8DLF - chains C and E of the 6 polymer chains in the assembly; structure by electron microscopy, 3.23 A resolution.

== Chain C ==
Protein: Epstein-Barr nuclear antigen 1
Organism: Human herpesvirus 4 strain B95-8
Reference sequence: P03211 (EBNA1_EBVB9); residues 458-617 here = UniProt positions 458-617
Amino-acid sequence (160 residues; row label = number of the first residue in the row):
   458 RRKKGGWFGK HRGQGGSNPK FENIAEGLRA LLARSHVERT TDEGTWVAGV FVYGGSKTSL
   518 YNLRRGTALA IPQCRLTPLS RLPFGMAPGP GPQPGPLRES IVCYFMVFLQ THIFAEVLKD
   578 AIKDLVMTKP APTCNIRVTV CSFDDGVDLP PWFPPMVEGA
Unresolved in the structure: 615-617
Swiss-Prot annotation at these positions:
  - active site: Tyr518 (For site-specific DNA endonuclease activity)
  - binding site (DNA): Lys460, Lys461, Tyr518
  - site: Arg491 (Interaction dimer-dimer), Tyr518 (Interaction dimer-dimer. Required for episome maintenance and generation of immortalized B cells in the host)
  - mutagenesis: Lys460 to Lys461 (Severe loss of oriP-dependent DNA replication; loss of DNA-binding), Arg491 (R491A: Impaired cooperative DNA binding; R491E: Loss of DNA replication and cooperative DNA binding), Tyr518 (Y518A: 10 fold decrease in DNA-binding; Y518A: Complete loss of endocucleoase nicks in the DNA; Y518E: Complete loss of DNA-binding; Y518F: No effect on DNA-binding ...), Asp581 (D581A: Loss of DNA replication and cooperative DNA binding; D581E: Forms single dimer binding to DNA), Thr585 (T585P: Decreased EBNA1-DNA binding, formation of functional chromatin, and origin recognition complex recruitment at oriP)

== Chain E ==
Molecule: 2xfr DNA
Organism: Human herpesvirus 4 strain B95-8
Sequence (56 nucleotides; numbered 1 to 56; the number before each row is that of its first residue):
     1 ATCTGGGTAG TATATGCTAT CCTAATTTAT ATCTGGGTAG CATAGGCTAT CCTATC

== How chain C and chain E interact ==
Pairs across the interface (38):
  Arg458(C) - DT20(E)  salt bridge to the phosphate
  Arg459(C) - DA19(E)  phosphate contact
  Arg459(C) - DT20(E)  phosphate contact
  Lys460(C) - DT18(E)  base contact
  Lys460(C) - DA19(E)  hydrogen bond to the sugar
  Lys460(C) - DT20(E)  phosphate contact
  Lys461(C) - DA19(E)  hydrogen bond to the phosphate
  Lys461(C) - DT20(E)  hydrogen bond to the phosphate
  Phe465(C) - DT18(E)  phosphate contact
  Phe465(C) - DA19(E)  phosphate contact
  Lys467(C) - DC17(E)  phosphate contact
  Lys467(C) - DT18(E)  phosphate contact
  Arg469(C) - DG16(E)  sugar contact
  Gly470(C) - DG16(E)  phosphate contact
  Gly470(C) - DC17(E)  hydrogen bond to the phosphate
  Gln471(C) - DC17(E)  hydrogen bond to the phosphate
  Gln471(C) - DT18(E)  phosphate contact
  Gly472(C) - DC17(E)  phosphate contact
  Gly472(C) - DT18(E)  phosphate contact
  Gly473(C) - DT18(E)  hydrogen bond to the phosphate
  Lys477(C) - DA19(E)  base contact
  Phe478(C) - DT18(E)  base contact
  Lys514(C) - DT15(E)  sugar contact
  Tyr518(C) - DG16(E)  sugar contact
  Tyr518(C) - DC17(E)  hydrogen bond to the phosphate
  Tyr518(C) - DT18(E)  base contact
  Arg521(C) - DG16(E)  salt bridge to the phosphate
  Arg521(C) - DC17(E)  salt bridge to the phosphate
  Arg522(C) - DC17(E)  hydrogen bond to the phosphate
  Arg522(C) - DT18(E)  salt bridge to the phosphate
  Pro535(C) - DG16(E)  phosphate contact
  Leu536(C) - DT15(E)  sugar contact
  Leu536(C) - DG16(E)  hydrogen bond to the phosphate
  Ser537(C) - DT15(E)  phosphate contact
  Arg538(C) - DA14(E)  hydrogen bond to the phosphate
  Arg538(C) - DT15(E)  salt bridge to the phosphate
  Glu556(C) - DA14(E)  sugar contact
  Cys560(C) - DT15(E)  phosphate contact

== Overview ==
The interface between chain C and chain E involves 23 residues on one side and 7 on the other; the contacts
include 10 hydrogen bonds and 5 salt bridges. Polar pairs include Lys460(C)-DA19(E), Lys461(C)-DA19(E) and
Lys461(C)-DT20(E).
Chain C is Epstein-Barr nuclear antigen 1 and chain E is 2xfr DNA, both from Human herpesvirus 4 strain B95-8;
the structure, EBNA1 DNA binding domain (DBD) (458-617)+2 repeats of family repeat (FR) region, was determined
by electron microscopy.
